Entry 8DFC (electron microscopy, 2.48 A resolution); this record covers chains C and E of the 6 polymer chains in the assembly.

[Chain C]
Name: Nitrogenase molybdenum-iron protein alpha chain
From: Azotobacter vinelandii
Notes: EC 1.18.6.1
UniProtKB: P07328 (NIFD_AZOVI); numbering as in UniProt (aligned over 1-492)
Chain sequence (492 residues; each row starts with the number of its first residue):
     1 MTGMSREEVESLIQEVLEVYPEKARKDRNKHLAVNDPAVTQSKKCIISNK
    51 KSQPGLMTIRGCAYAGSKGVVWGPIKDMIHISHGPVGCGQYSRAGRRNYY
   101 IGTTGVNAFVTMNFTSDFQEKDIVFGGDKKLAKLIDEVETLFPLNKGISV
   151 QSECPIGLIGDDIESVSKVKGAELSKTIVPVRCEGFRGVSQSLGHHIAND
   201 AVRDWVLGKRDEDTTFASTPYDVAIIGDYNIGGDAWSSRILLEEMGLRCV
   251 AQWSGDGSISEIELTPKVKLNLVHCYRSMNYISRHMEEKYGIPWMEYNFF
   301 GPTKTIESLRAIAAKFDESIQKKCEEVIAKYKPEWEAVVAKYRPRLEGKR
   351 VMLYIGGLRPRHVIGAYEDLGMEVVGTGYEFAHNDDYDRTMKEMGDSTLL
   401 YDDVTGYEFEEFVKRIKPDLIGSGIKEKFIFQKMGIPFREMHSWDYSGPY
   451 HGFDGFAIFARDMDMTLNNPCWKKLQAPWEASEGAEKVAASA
Not modelled in the structure: 1-3, 482-492
Curated features (UniProtKB/Swiss-Prot):
  - binding site ([8Fe-7S] cluster): Cys62, Cys88, Cys154
  - binding site ([7Fe-Mo-9S-C-homocitryl] cluster): Cys275, His442
  - mutagenesis: His195 (H195Q: No nitrogenase activity)
Bound ions: fe(8)-S(7) cluster Fe: Cys62, Cys88, Cys154 (shared with 3 residues of chain D); Fe ion near Cys275 (its only coordinating residue here)
Small-molecule neighbours:
  - fe(8)-S(7) cluster (CLF): Cys62, Tyr64, Pro85, Val86, Gly87, Cys88, Tyr91, Glu153, Cys154, Gly185
  - 3-hydroxy-3-carboxy-adipic acid (HCA): Ala65, Gly95, Arg96, Gln191, Gly424, Ile425, Lys426, His442
  - ICS (iron-sulfur-molybdenum cluster with interstitial carbon): Val70, Arg96, His195, Tyr229, Ile231, Cys275, Ser278, Ile355, Gly356, Gly357, Leu358, Arg359, Pro360, Phe381, Met441, His442

[Chain E]
Name: Nitrogenase iron protein 1
From: Azotobacter vinelandii
Notes: EC 1.18.6.1
UniProtKB: P00459 (NIFH1_AZOVI); residues 0-289 here correspond to UniProt positions 1-290 (UniProt number = residue number + 1)
Chain sequence (290 residues; numbered 0 to 289; the number before each row is that of its first residue; numbering starts at 0):
     0 MAMRQCAIYGKGGIGKSTTTQNLVAALAEMGKKVMIVGCDPKADSTRLIL
    50 HSKAQNTIMEMAAEAGTVEDLELEDVLKAGYGGVKCVESGGPEPGVGCAG
   100 RGVITAINFLEEEGAYEDDLDFVFYDVLGDVVCGGFAMPIRENKAQEIYI
   150 VCSGEMMAMYAANNISKGIVKYANSGSVRLGGLICNSRNTDREDELIIAL
   200 ANKLGTQMIHFVPRDNVVQRAEIRRMTVIEYDPKAKQADEYRALARKVVD
   250 NKLLVIPNPITMDELEELLMEFGIMEVEDESIVGKTAEEV
Not modelled in the structure: 0, 275-289
Curated features (UniProtKB/Swiss-Prot):
  - binding site (ATP): Gly9 to Ser16
  - binding site ([4Fe-4S] cluster): Cys97, Cys132
  - modified residue: Arg100 (ADP-ribosylarginine)
Bound ions: 4Fe-4S cluster Fe: Cys97, Cys132 (shared with 2 residues of chain F)
Small-molecule neighbours:
  - ADP (adenosine-5'-diphosphate), molecule 1: Lys10, Gly11, Gly12, Ile13, Gly14, Lys15, Ser16, Thr17, Asp43, Asn185, Val211, Pro212, Arg213, Asp214, Val217, Gln218, Glu221, Gln236
  - ADP, molecule 2: Lys10, Glu154, Met155, Met156
  - tetrafluoroaluminate (ALF): Lys10, Gly11, Gly12, Lys15, Ser16, Asp39, Lys41, Asp43, Leu127, Gly128
  - 4Fe-4S cluster (SF4): Cys97, Ala98, Gly99, Val131, Cys132

[Chain C / chain E interface]
Contacting residue pairs (17; chain C residue first):
  Glu120(C) with Thr66(E)
  Ile123(C) with Gly96(E); Cys97(E), hydrogen bond (backbone-backbone); Arg100(E)
  Val124(C) with Met58(E), hydrophobic; Pro91(E); Gly96(E); Cys97(E), hydrogen bond (backbone-backbone); Gly101(E)
  Phe125(C) with Met58(E); Ala62(E), hydrophobic; Gly90(E); Pro91(E), hydrophobic; Gly96(E)
  Gly126(C) with Gly96(E)
  Ile159(C) with Gly96(E); Cys97(E), hydrophobic
Other interface residues (no listed pair), chain C (7 interface residues in all): Lys121
Other interface residues (no listed pair), chain E (12 interface residues in all): Glu59, Val67, Val95

[In short]
The interface between chain C and chain E involves 7 residues on one side and 12 on the other; the contacts
include 2 hydrogen bonds. The backbones hydrogen-bond at Ile123(C)-Cys97(E) and Val124(C)-Cys97(E). Bound to
chain C: compound ICS, 3-hydroxy-3-carboxy-adipic acid and fe(8)-S(7) cluster.
Chain C is Nitrogenase molybdenum-iron protein alpha chain and chain E is Nitrogenase iron protein 1, both
from Azotobacter vinelandii; the structure, CryoEM structure of the 1:1 ADP-tetrafluoroaluminate stabilized
nitrogenase complex from Azotobacter vinelandii, was determined by electron microscopy together with 8TC3,
8DFD and 8DBY from the same study.
